5VNG - chains B and C of the 4 polymer chains in the assembly; structure by X-ray diffraction, 2.60 A resolution.

# Chain B
Molecule: Protein transport protein Sec24A
Source organism: Homo sapiens
UniProt: O95486 (SC24A_HUMAN); residues 346-1093 here = UniProt positions 346-1093
Sequence (748 residues; each row starts with the number of its first residue):
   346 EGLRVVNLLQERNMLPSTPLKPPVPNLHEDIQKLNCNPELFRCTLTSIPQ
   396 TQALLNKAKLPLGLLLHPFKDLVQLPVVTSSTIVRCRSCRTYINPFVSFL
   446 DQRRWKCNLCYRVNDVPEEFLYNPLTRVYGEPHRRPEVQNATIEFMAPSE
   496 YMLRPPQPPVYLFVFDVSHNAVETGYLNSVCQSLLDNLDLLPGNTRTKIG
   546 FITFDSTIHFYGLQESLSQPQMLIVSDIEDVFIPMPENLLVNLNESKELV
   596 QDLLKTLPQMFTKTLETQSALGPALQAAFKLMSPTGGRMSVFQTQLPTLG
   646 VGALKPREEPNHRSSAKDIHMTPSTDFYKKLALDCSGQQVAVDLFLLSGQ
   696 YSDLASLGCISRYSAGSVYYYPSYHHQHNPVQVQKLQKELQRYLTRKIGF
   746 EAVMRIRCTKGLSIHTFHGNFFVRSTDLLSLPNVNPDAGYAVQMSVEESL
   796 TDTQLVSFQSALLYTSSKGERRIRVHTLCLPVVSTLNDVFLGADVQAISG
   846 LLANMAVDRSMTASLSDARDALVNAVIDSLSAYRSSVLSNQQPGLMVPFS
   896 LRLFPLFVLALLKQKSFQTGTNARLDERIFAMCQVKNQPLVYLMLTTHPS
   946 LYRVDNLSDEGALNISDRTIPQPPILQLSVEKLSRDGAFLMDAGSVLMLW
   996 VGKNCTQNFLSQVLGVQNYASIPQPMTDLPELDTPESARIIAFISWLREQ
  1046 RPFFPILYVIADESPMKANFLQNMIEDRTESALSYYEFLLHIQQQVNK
Not modelled in the structure: 346, 465-475, 663-665, 883-887
Differences from the reference sequence: conflict A1056 (Arg in O95486)
UniProt features mapped onto this chain:
  - region: C431 to C455 (Zinc finger-like)
  - binding site (Zn(2+)): C431, C434, C452, C455
  - mutagenesis: R541 (R541A: Decreased ability to interact with and package the SNARE SEC22B cargo into COPII vesicles. Has no effect on other cargos packaging)
Glycans and other covalent adducts: covalent link M993-Y1053
Ion coordination: Zn2+: C431, C434, C452, C455
Reported in the primary citation:
  - binding site for C-terminal ILE-ILE: Y496, R750, R752

# Chain C
Molecule: Vesicle-trafficking protein SEC22b
Source organism: Mus musculus
UniProt: O08547 (SC22B_MOUSE); residue numbers follow UniProt; this construct covers 1-157
Sequence (157 residues; each row starts with the number of its first residue):
     1 MVLLTMIARVADGLPLAASMQEDEQSGRDLQQYQSQAKQLFRKLNEQSPT
    51 RCTLEAGAMTFHYIIEQGVCYLVLCEAAFPKKLAFAYLEDLHSEFDEQHG
   101 KKVPTVSRPYSFIEFDTFIQKTKKLYIDSRARRNLGSINTELQDVQRIMV
   151 ANIEEVL
Not modelled in the structure: 24-28, 131-147
UniProt features mapped onto this chain:
  - modified residue: K38 (N6-acetyllysine), S137 (Phosphoserine), T140 (Phosphothreonine)

# How chain B and chain C interact
Residue-residue contacts (28):
  M491(B) - R108(C)
  A492(B) - P109(C)
  P493(B) - P109(C)
  S494(B) - P15(C)
  S494(B) - P109(C)
  M497(B) - P109(C)  hydrophobic
  M497(B) - Y110(C)  hydrophobic
  L498(B) - Q34(C)
  R499(B) - Q34(C)
  P500(B) - A18(C)  hydrophobic
  P500(B) - M20(C)
  P500(B) - Q34(C)
  P500(B) - Y110(C)
  P501(B) - Y110(C)
  P501(B) - I113(C)
  N539(B) - E114(C)
  T540(B) - E114(C)  hydrogen bond
  R541(B) - I113(C)
  R541(B) - D116(C)  salt bridge
  E582(B) - K124(C)
  E590(B) - T117(C)
  K625(B) - D23(C)
  S628(B) - D23(C)
  P629(B) - E22(C)
  P629(B) - D23(C)
  K813(B) - I113(C)
  G814(B) - I113(C)
  E815(B) - R108(C)  salt bridge

# Overview
20 residues of chain B and 14 residues of chain C are in contact, with 1 hydrogen bond and 2 salt bridges.
Polar contacts include R541(B)-D116(C), E815(B)-R108(C) and T540(B)-E114(C). From UniProt: 4 Zn2+-binding
residues and one mutagenesis site on chain B. The paper reports a binding site for C-terminal ILE-ILE at
Y496(B), R750(B) and R752(B).
Chain B is Protein transport protein Sec24A (Homo sapiens) and chain C is Vesicle-trafficking protein SEC22b
(Mus musculus); the structure, Crystal structure of Sec23a/Sec24a/Sec22 complexed with a C-terminal II sorting
motif, was determined by X-ray diffraction together with 5VNE, 5VNF, 5VNH, 5VNI, 5VNJ, 5VNK and 4 further
entries from the same study.
